Entry 1MUE (X-ray diffraction, 2.00 A resolution); this record covers chains B and C of the 3 polymer chains in the assembly.

Chain B:
Name: Thrombin
Organism: Homo sapiens
Notes: EC 3.4.21.5; fragment: heavy chain
UniProtKB: P00734 (THRB_HUMAN); the construct lacks a stretch of the UniProt sequence and is renumbered around it, so the offset changes along the chain: 16-36 = UniProt 364-384; 37-60 = UniProt 386-409; 61-77 = UniProt 419-435; 78-97 = UniProt 437-456; 7 more segments
Chain sequence (259 residues; numbered 16 to 247 plus 31 insertion-coded residues; 4 numbers in that range are skipped by the numbering (no residue carries them; nothing is unmodelled there); the number before each row is that of its first residue; a row labelled like 60A-60I holds insertion residues (60A, then the next letters in order)):
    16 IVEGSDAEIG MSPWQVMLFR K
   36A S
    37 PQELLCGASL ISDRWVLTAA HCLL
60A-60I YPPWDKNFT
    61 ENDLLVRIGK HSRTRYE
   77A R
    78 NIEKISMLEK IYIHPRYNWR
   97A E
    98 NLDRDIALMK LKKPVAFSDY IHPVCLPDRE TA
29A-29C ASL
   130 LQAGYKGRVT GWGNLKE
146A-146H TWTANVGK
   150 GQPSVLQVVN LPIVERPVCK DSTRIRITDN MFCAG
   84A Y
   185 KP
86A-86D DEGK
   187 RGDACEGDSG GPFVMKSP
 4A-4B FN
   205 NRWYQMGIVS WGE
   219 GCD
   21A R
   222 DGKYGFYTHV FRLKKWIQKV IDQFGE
Not modelled in the structure: 146A-146H, 247
Cystine bridges: Cys42-Cys58, Cys168-Cys182, Cys191-Cys220
Ligand contacts: CDD (2-(6-chloro-3-{[2,2-difluoro-2-(1-oxido-2-pyridinyl)ethyl]amino}-2-oxo-1(2h)-pyrazinyl)-N-[(2-fluorophenyl)methyl]acetamide): His57, Tyr60A, Trp60D, Glu97A, Asn98, Leu99, Ile174, Asp189, Ala190, Cys191, Glu192, Ser195, Val213, Ser214, Trp215, Gly216, Glu217, Gly219, Cys220, Gly226
Swiss-Prot annotation at these positions:
  - region: Ala183 to Val200 (High affinity receptor-binding region which is also known as the TP508 peptide)
  - active site (Charge relay system): His57, Asp102, Ser195
  - glycosylation: Asn60G (N-linked (GlcNAc...) (complex) asparagine)

Chain C:
Name: Hirudin iib
UniProtKB: P28506 (ITHF_HIRME); residues 355-365 here correspond to UniProt positions 55-65 (UniProt number = residue number - 300)
Chain sequence (11 residues; each row starts with the number of its first residue):
   355 DFEEIPEEYL Q
Modified positions: Tyr363 (o-sulfo-l-tyrosine; TYS)
Swiss-Prot annotation at these positions:
  - region: Asp355 to Gln365 (Interaction with fibrinogen-binding exosite of thrombin)
  - modified residue: Tyr363 (Sulfotyrosine)

Interface between chain B and chain C:
Residue-residue contacts (26):
  Phe34(B) with Phe356(C), hydrophobic
  Lys36(B) with Leu364(C), hydrogen bond (side chain-backbone); Gln365(C), hydrogen bond (side chain-backbone)
  Gln38(B) with Ile359(C); Leu364(C)
  Leu40(B) with Phe356(C), hydrophobic
  Leu65(B) with Ile359(C), hydrophobic; Tyr363(C)
  Arg67(B) with Ile359(C)
  Arg73(B) with Asp355(C), salt bridge; Phe356(C)
  Thr74(B) with Asp355(C); Phe356(C); Glu357(C), hydrogen bond (backbone-backbone)
  Arg75(B) with Asp355(C), hydrogen bond (side chain-backbone); Phe356(C); Glu357(C)
  Tyr76(B) with Glu357(C), hydrogen bond (backbone-side chain); Glu358(C); Pro360(C); Tyr363(C)
  Glu80(B) with Tyr363(C)
  Lys81(B) with Tyr363(C)
  Ile82(B) with Tyr363(C)
  Met84(B) with Tyr363(C); Gln365(C)
Also at the interface, not in a pair above, chain B (17 interface residues in all): Met32, Glu39, Gln151
Also at the interface, not in a pair above, chain C (10 interface residues in all): Glu362

Overview:
17 residues of chain B and 10 residues of chain C are in contact; the contacts include 5 hydrogen bonds and 1
salt bridge. Polar pairs include Arg73(B)-Asp355(C), Lys36(B)-Leu364(C) and Lys36(B)-Gln365(C). Bound to chain
B: compound CDD.
Here chain B is Thrombin (Homo sapiens) and chain C is Hirudin iib. Entry 1MUE (Thrombin-Hirugen-L405,426) was
determined by X-ray diffraction.
